PDB entry 8DPI | electron microscopy, 3.40 A resolution | chains B and E of the 5 polymer chains in the assembly

# Chain B
Name: G-alpha subunit q (Gi2-mini-Gq chimera)
Organism: Homo sapiens
Amino-acid sequence (246 residues; row label = number of the first residue in the row):
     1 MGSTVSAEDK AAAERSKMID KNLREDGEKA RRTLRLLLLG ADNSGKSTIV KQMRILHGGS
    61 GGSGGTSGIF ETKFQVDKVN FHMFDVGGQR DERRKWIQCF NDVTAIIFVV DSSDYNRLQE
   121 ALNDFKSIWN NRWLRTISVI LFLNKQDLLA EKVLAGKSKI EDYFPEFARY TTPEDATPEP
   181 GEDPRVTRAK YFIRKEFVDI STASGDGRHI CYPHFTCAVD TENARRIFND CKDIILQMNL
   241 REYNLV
Disordered / not traced: 1-4, 52-67, 88-92

# Chain E
Name: Antibody fragment scFv16
Organism: Homo sapiens
Notes: antibody fragment or engineered binder
Amino-acid sequence (267 residues; row label = number of the first residue in the row; note: 3 numbers in that range are skipped by the numbering (no residue carries them; nothing is unmodelled there); a row labelled like 120A-120O holds insertion residues (120A, then the next letters in order)):
     1 DVQLVESGGG LVQPGGSRKL SCSASGFAFS SFGMHWVRQA PEKGLEWVAY ISSGSGTIYY
    61 ADTVKGRFTI SRDDPKNTLF LQMTSLRSED TAMYYCVRSI YYYGSSPFDF WGQGTTLTVS
120A-120O SGGGGSGGGGSGGGG
   124 SDIVMTQATS SVPVTPGESV SISCRSSKSL LHSNGNTYLY WFLQRPGQSP QLLIYRMSNL
   184 ASGVPDRFSG SGSGTAFTLT ISRLEAEDVG VYYCMQHLEY PLTFGAGTKL ELKAAALEVL
   244 FQGPHHHHHH HH
Disordered / not traced: 1, 120A-120O, 138, 236-255
Cystine bridges: Cys-147/Cys-217

# How chain B and chain E interact
Residue-residue contacts - 14 pairs, chain B then chain E:
  Ser-6(B) / His-155(E)
  Ser-6(B) / Tyr-161(E)  hydrogen bond
  Ala-7(B) / Tyr-223(E)  hydrophobic
  Glu-8(B) / Tyr-101(E)
  Glu-8(B) / Tyr-161(E)
  Glu-8(B) / Tyr-163(E)  hydrogen bond
  Glu-8(B) / Arg-179(E)  salt bridge
  Asp-9(B) / Asn-157(E)
  Lys-10(B) / Tyr-59(E)
  Ala-11(B) / Tyr-101(E)  hydrophobic
  Glu-14(B) / Ser-52(E)  hydrogen bond
  Glu-14(B) / Thr-57(E)
  Arg-15(B) / Ile-100(E)
  Arg-15(B) / Tyr-101(E)
Other interface residues (no listed pair), chain B (11 interface residues in all): Val-5, Ala-12, Met-18
Other interface residues (no listed pair), chain E (18 interface residues in all): Ser-31, Ser-53, Gly-54, Tyr-102, Pro-107, His-220, Leu-221

# Summary
The interface between chain B and chain E involves 11 residues on one side and 18 on the other; the contacts
include 3 hydrogen bonds and 1 salt bridge. Polar contacts include Glu-8(B)/Arg-179(E), Ser-6(B)/Tyr-161(E)
and Glu-8(B)/Tyr-163(E).
Chain B is G-alpha subunit q (Gi2-mini-Gq chimera) and chain E is Antibody fragment scFv16, both from Homo
sapiens; the structure, Cryo-EM structure of the 5HT2C receptor (VSV isoform) bound to lorcaserin, was
determined by electron microscopy (same publication as 8DPF, 8DPG and 8DPH).
